Entry 8YE8 (X-ray diffraction, 1.90 A resolution); this record covers chains A and B of the 3 polymer chains in the assembly.

== Chain A (and B) ==
Name: BAH and coiled-coil domain-containing protein 1
Source organism: Mus musculus
Notes: fragment: TTD domain; chain B of this document is another copy of the same molecule, construct and numbering; everything in this record applies to it too
Reference sequence: Q3UHR0 (BAHC1_MOUSE); numbering as in UniProt (aligned over 1905-2044)
Chain sequence (141 residues; numbered 1904 to 2044; the number before each row is that of its first residue):
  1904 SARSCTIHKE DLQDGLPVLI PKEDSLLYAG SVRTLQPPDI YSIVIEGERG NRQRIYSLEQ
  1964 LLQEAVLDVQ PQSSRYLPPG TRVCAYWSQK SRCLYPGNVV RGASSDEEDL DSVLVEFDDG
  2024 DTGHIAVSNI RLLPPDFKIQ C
Disordered / not traced: 1904-1906, 1950-1952, 2007-2011, 2041-2044 (chain B: 1904-1908, 1952-1953, 2010, 2023, 2041-2044)
Differences from the reference sequence: expression tag (1904)
What the authors report for this chain:
  - specificity-determining residues: Asp-2022, Asp-2024

== Chain A / chain B interface ==
Contacting residue pairs (20; chain A residue first):
  Arg-1936(A) with Gln-1916(B); Asp-1917(B)
  Leu-1938(A) with Asp-1914(B)
  Gln-1939(A) with His-1911(B); Glu-1913(B); Asp-1914(B), hydrogen bond (backbone-side chain)
  Pro-1940(A) with Asp-1914(B)
  Ile-1943(A) with Leu-1970(B), hydrophobic
  Gln-1956(A) with Asp-1917(B), hydrogen bond (side chain-backbone); Gly-1918(B); Leu-1919(B); Pro-1920(B)
  Arg-1957(A) with Gln-1973(B)
  Ile-1958(A) with Pro-1920(B), hydrophobic; Leu-1970(B), hydrophobic; Asp-1971(B); Val-1972(B), hydrophobic
  Glu-1962(A) with Tyr-1979(B)
  Gln-1963(A) with Gln-1975(B)
  Gln-1966(A) with Gln-1975(B), hydrogen bond
Interface residues without a listed pair, chain A (14 interface residues in all): Thr-1937, Ser-1945, Ser-1960
Interface residues without a listed pair, chain B (15 interface residues in all): Thr-1909

== Overview ==
Chain A and chain B form an interface of 14 and 15 residues respectively, with 3 hydrogen bonds. Among the
polar pairs are Gln-1939(A)/Asp-1914(B), Gln-1956(A)/Asp-1917(B) and Gln-1966(A)/Gln-1975(B). From the paper:
specificity determinants Asp-2022(A) and Asp-2024(A).
Both chains are BAH and coiled-coil domain-containing protein 1 (Mus musculus). Entry 8YE8 (Crystal structure
of mouse BAHCC1 TTD domain in complex with H4K20me1 peptide) was determined by X-ray diffraction.
